PDB entry 7NK9 | electron microscopy, 2.90 A resolution | chains H and M of the 14 polymer chains in the assembly

# Chain H
Protein: ATP synthase epsilon chain
Organism: Mycobacterium smegmatis (strain ATCC 700084 / mc(2)155)
Reference sequence: A0R1Z9 (ATPE_MYCS2); numbering as in UniProt (aligned over 1-121)
Amino-acid sequence (121 residues; numbered 1 to 121; the number before each row is that of its first residue):
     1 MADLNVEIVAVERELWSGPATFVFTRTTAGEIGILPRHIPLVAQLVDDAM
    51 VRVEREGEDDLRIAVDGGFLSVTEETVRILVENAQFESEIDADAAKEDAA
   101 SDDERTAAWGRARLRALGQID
Disordered / not traced: 1-2, 8-18, 57-58, 81-106, 121

# Chain M
Protein: ATP synthase subunit c
Organism: Mycolicibacterium smegmatis (strain ATCC 700084 / mc(2)155)
Reference sequence: A0R205 (A0R205_MYCS2); numbering as in UniProt (aligned over 1-86)
Amino-acid sequence (86 residues; each row starts with the number of its first residue):
     1 MDLDPNAIITAGALIGGGLIMGGGAIGAGIGDGIAGNALISGIARQPEAQ
    51 GRLFTPFFITVGLVEAAYFINLAFMALFVFATPGLQ
Disordered / not traced: 1-2
Reported in the primary citation:
  - catalytic residues: E65 (proposed by the authors, not directly observed)

# Interface between chain H and chain M
Residue-residue contacts (9):
  R26(H) with Q46(M); E48(M), salt bridge
  A29(H) with R45(M); Q46(M)
  G30(H) with R45(M); Q46(M)
  E31(H) with A44(M); R45(M), hydrogen bond (backbone-backbone); P47(M)

# Overview
The interface between chain H and chain M involves 4 residues on one side and 5 on the other; the contacts
include 1 hydrogen bond and 1 salt bridge. Among the polar pairs are R26(H)-E48(M) and E31(H)-R45(M). From the
paper: the catalytic residue E65(M).
Chain H is ATP synthase epsilon chain (Mycobacterium smegmatis (strain ATCC 700084 / mc(2)155)) and chain M is
ATP synthase subunit c (Mycolicibacterium smegmatis (strain ATCC 700084 / mc(2)155)); the structure,
Mycobacterium smegmatis ATP synthase Fo domain state 1, was determined by electron microscopy (same
publication as 7NJK, 7NJL, 7NJM, 7NJN, 7NJO, 7NJP and 20 further entries).
